PDB entry 7F6G | electron microscopy, 2.90 A resolution | chains A and L of the 5 polymer chains in the assembly

# Chain A
Protein: Angiotensin receptor AT1R
Source organism: Homo sapiens
Notes: engineered mutation(s): F77A, N295A
Sequence (725 residues; numbered -390 to 334; the number before each row is that of its first residue; numbers below 1 keep their minus sign (Met-390 is residue -390)):
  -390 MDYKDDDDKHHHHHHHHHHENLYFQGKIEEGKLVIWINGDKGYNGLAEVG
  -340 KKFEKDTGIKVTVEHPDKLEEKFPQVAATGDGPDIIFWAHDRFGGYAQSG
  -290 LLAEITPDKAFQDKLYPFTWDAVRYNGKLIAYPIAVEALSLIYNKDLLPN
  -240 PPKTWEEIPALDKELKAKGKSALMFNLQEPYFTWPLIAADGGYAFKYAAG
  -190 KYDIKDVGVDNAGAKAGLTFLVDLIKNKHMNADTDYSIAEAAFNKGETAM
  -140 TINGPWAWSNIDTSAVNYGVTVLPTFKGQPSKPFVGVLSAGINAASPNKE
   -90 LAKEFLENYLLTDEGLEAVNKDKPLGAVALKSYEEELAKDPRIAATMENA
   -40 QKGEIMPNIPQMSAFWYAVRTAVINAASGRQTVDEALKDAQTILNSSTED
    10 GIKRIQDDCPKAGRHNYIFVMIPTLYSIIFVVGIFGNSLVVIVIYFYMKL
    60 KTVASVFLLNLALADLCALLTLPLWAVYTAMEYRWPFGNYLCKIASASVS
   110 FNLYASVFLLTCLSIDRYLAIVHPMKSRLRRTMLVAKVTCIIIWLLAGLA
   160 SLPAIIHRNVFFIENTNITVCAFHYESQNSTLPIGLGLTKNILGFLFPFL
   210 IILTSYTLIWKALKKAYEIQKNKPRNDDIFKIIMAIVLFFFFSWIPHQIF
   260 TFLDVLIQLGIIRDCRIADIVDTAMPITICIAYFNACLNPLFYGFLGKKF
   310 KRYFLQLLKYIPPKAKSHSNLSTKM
Unresolved in the structure: -390 to 10, 321-334
Cystine bridges: Cys18-Cys274, Cys101-Cys180
Glycans and other covalent adducts: N-acetylglucosamine (NAG) linked to Asn176

# Chain L
Protein: SAR1-AngII
Sequence (8 residues; row label = number of the first residue in the row):
     1 GRVYIHPF
Modified / non-standard residues: Gly1 (sarcosine; SAR)

# How chain A and chain L interact
Contacting residue pairs - 40 pairs, chain A then chain L:
  Gln15(A) with Gly1(L), hydrogen bond (backbone-backbone)
  Asp16(A) with Gly1(L); Val3(L)
  Asp17(A) with Gly1(L), hydrogen bond (backbone-backbone)
  Arg23(A) with Ile5(L)
  Trp84(A) with Pro7(L), hydrophobic
  Tyr87(A) with Ile5(L)
  Tyr92(A) with Ile5(L), hydrophobic
  Ser109(A) with Phe8(L)
  Leu112(A) with Phe8(L), hydrophobic
  Arg167(A) with Tyr4(L); Ile5(L); His6(L), hydrogen bond (side chain-backbone); Pro7(L), hydrogen bond (side chain-backbone)
  Ala181(A) with Val3(L), hydrophobic; Tyr4(L); Ile5(L), hydrophobic
  Phe182(A) with Arg2(L); Val3(L); Tyr4(L), hydrogen bond (backbone-backbone)
  His183(A) with Gly1(L), hydrogen bond (side chain-backbone); Arg2(L)
  Tyr184(A) with Gly1(L); Arg2(L), hydrogen bond (backbone-backbone); Tyr4(L), hydrophobic
  Lys199(A) with Tyr4(L); Phe8(L), hydrogen bond (side chain-backbone)
  His256(A) with Phe8(L)
  Asp263(A) with Arg2(L), salt bridge; Tyr4(L)
  Ile266(A) with Arg2(L)
  Val280(A) with Arg2(L)
  Asp281(A) with Arg2(L), salt bridge; His6(L), salt bridge
  Met284(A) with Tyr4(L); His6(L); Phe8(L)
  Pro285(A) with His6(L)
  Ile288(A) with Pro7(L); Phe8(L)
Other interface residues (no listed pair), chain A (31 interface residues in all): Ile14, Tyr35, Ser105, Val108, Tyr113, Ile172, Val179, Trp253

# Summary
31 residues of chain A and 8 residues of chain L are in contact, with 8 hydrogen bonds and 3 salt bridges.
Polar contacts include Asp263(A)-Arg2(L), Asp281(A)-Arg2(L) and Asp281(A)-His6(L). N-acetylglucosamine is
covalently linked to Asn176(A).
Chain A is Angiotensin receptor AT1R (Homo sapiens) and chain L is SAR1-AngII; the structure, Cryo-EM
structure of human angiotensin receptor AT1R in complex Gq proteins and Sar1-AngII, was determined by electron
microscopy.
